7N7B - chains A and B; structure by X-ray diffraction, 2.00 A resolution.

== Chain A (and B) ==
Molecule: Formyl_trans_N domain-containing protein
From: Helicobacter canadensis MIT 98-5491
Notes: chain B of this document is another copy of the same molecule, construct and numbering; everything in this record applies to it too
UniProt: C5ZW02 (C5ZW02_9HELI); residues 1-272 here = UniProt positions 1-272
Amino-acid sequence (280 residues; row label = number of the first residue in the row):
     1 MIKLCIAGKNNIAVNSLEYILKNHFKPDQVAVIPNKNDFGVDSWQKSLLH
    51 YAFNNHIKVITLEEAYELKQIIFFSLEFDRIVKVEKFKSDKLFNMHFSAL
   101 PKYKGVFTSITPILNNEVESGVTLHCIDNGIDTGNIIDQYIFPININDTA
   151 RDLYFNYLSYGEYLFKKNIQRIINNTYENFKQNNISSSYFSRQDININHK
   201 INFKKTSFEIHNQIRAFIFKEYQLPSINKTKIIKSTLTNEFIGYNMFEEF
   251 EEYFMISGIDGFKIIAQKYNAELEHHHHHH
Not modelled in the structure: 270-280 (chain B: 272-280)
Differences from the reference sequence: expression tag (273-280)
Small-molecule neighbours:
  - 6R-folinic acid (FON; N-{[4-({[(6R)-2-amino-5-formyl-4-oxo-1,4,5,6,7,8-hexahydropteridin-6-yl]methyl}amino)phenyl]carbonyl}-L-glutamic acid): S75, F78, D79, R80, I81, V82, N94, V106, H125, I127, D128, N129, G130, I131, D132, Y189, S191, R192
  - T3F ((3R,4S,5R,6R)-4-amino-3,5-dihydroxy-6-methyloxan-2-yl][hydroxy-[[(2R,3S,5R)-3-hydroxy-5-(5-methyl-2,4-dioxopyrimidin-1-yl)oxolan-2-yl]methoxy]phosphoryl] hydrogen phosphate): K9, N35, E77, F78, D79, G105, V106, F107, T108, S109, I110, Y154, R192, I197, F219, Y222, Q223

== Chain A / chain B interface ==
Pairs across the interface (65; chain A residue first):
  K104(A) with I259(B)
  N116(A) with S188(B)
  V118(A) with I185(B), hydrophobic; S186(B)
  D128(A) with Y244(B), hydrogen bond
  N129(A) with Y244(B)
  G130(A) with Y244(B), hydrogen bond (backbone-side chain)
  T133(A) with Y244(B); I259(B); D260(B)
  I146(A) with I185(B), hydrophobic
  N184(A) with F208(B); L237(B); T238(B); N239(B); F262(B)
  I185(A) with V118(B), hydrophobic; I146(B), hydrophobic
  S186(A) with V118(B); F208(B)
  S187(A) with T206(B), hydrogen bond (backbone-side chain); F208(B); D260(B), hydrogen bond
  S188(A) with N116(B); T206(B); E209(B)
  Y189(A) with K204(B); K205(B), hydrogen bond (backbone-side chain); T206(B); E209(B), hydrogen bond (backbone-side chain); I259(B), hydrophobic
  F190(A) with K205(B)
  D194(A) with N202(B), hydrogen bond; K205(B), salt bridge
  N202(A) with D194(B), hydrogen bond
  K204(A) with Y189(B); S191(B); Q193(B); D194(B)
  K205(A) with Y189(B), hydrogen bond (side chain-backbone); F190(B); D194(B), salt bridge
  T206(A) with S187(B), hydrogen bond (side chain-backbone); S188(B); Y189(B)
  F208(A) with N184(B); S186(B); S187(B)
  E209(A) with S187(B); S188(B); Y189(B), hydrogen bond (side chain-backbone)
  L237(A) with N184(B)
  T238(A) with N184(B)
  N239(A) with N184(B)
  Y244(A) with D128(B); N129(B); G130(B), hydrogen bond (side chain-backbone); T133(B)
  I259(A) with K104(B); I131(B); T133(B); Y189(B), hydrophobic
  D260(A) with T133(B); S187(B), hydrogen bond
  F262(A) with N184(B)
Also at the interface, not in a pair above, chain A (32 interface residues in all): I131, Q182, N183
Also at the interface, not in a pair above, chain B (34 interface residues in all): Q182, N183

== In short ==
The interface between chain A and chain B involves 32 residues on one side and 34 on the other, with 13
hydrogen bonds and 2 salt bridges. Polar contacts include D194(A)-K205(B), D128(A)-Y244(B) and
G130(A)-Y244(B). Ligands of chain A: 6R-folinic acid and compound T3F.
Both chains are Formyl_trans_N domain-containing protein (Helicobacter canadensis MIT 98-5491). Entry 7N7B
(crystal structure of the N-formyltrasferase HCAN_0200 from Helicobacter canadensis on complex with folinic
acid and dTDP-3-aminofucose) was determined by X-ray diffraction (same publication as 7N63, 7N67, 7N7A and
7N7C).
